5WJO - chains A and B; structure by X-ray diffraction, 2.50 A resolution.

Chain A:
Protein: PG90 TCR alpha chain
Source organism: Homo sapiens
Amino-acid sequence (204 residues; row label = number of the first residue in the row):
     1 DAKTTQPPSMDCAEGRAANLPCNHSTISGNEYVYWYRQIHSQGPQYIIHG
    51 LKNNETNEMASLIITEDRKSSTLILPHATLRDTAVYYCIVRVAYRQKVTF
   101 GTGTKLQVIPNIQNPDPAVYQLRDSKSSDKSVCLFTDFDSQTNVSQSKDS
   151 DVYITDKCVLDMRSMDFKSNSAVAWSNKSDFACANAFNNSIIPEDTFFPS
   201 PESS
Unresolved in the structure: 1-2, 147-151, 178-180, 200-204
Disulfide bonds: Cys22-Cys88, Cys133-Cys183
Ion coordination: Na+ site 1 near Arg81 (its only coordinating residue here); Na+ site 2: Cys158, Ser171

Chain B:
Protein: PG90 TCR beta chain
Source organism: Homo sapiens
Amino-acid sequence (249 residues; numbered 1 to 249; the number before each row is that of its first residue):
     1 GAGVSQSPRYKVAKRGQDVALRCDPISGHVSLFWYQQALGQGPEFLTYFQ
    51 NEAQLDKSGLPSDRFFAERPEGSVSTLKIQRTQQEDSAVYLCASSLARAQ
   101 GASNTGELFFGEGSRLTVLEDLKNVFPPEVAVFEPSEAEISHTQKATLVC
   151 LATGFYPDHVELSWWVNGKEVHSGVCTDPQPLKEQPALNDSRYALSSRLR
   201 VSATFWQNPRNHFRCQVQFYGLSENDEWTQDRAKPVTQIVSAEAWGRAD
Unresolved in the structure: 1
Disulfide bonds: Cys23-Cys92, Cys150-Cys215

How chain A and chain B interact:
Pairs across the interface - 95 pairs, chain A then chain B:
  Tyr34(A) with Thr105(B), hydrogen bond (side chain-backbone); Gly106(B)
  Tyr36(A) with Glu107(B); Leu108(B), hydrogen bond (side chain-backbone)
  Gln38(A) with Gln37(B), hydrogen bond
  His40(A) with Pro179(B)
  Ser41(A) with Arg9(B), hydrogen bond; Tyr10(B), hydrogen bond; Glu112(B); Glu161(B)
  Gly43(A) with Leu91(B); Gly111(B)
  Pro44(A) with Pro43(B), hydrophobic; Leu91(B); Phe110(B)
  Tyr46(A) with Thr105(B); Glu107(B)
  His49(A) with Thr105(B)
  Arg81(A) with His172(B)
  Tyr87(A) with Gln37(B), hydrogen bond; Gln41(B); Gly42(B); Pro43(B)
  Arg91(A) with Gly106(B), hydrogen bond (side chain-backbone)
  Gln96(A) with Phe33(B); Tyr48(B), hydrogen bond
  Lys97(A) with Phe33(B); Phe45(B); Asp56(B), salt bridge; Ser58(B)
  Val98(A) with Tyr35(B), hydrogen bond (backbone-side chain)
  Phe100(A) with Tyr35(B), hydrophobic; Pro43(B); Phe110(B), hydrophobic
  Gly101(A) with Gly42(B)
  Asp116(A) with His142(B), salt bridge
  Tyr120(A) with Ser136(B); Ala138(B); Glu139(B); His142(B)
  Gln121(A) with Ser136(B)
  Leu122(A) with Phe133(B); Glu134(B); Thr147(B); Val149(B), hydrophobic
  Arg123(A) with Phe133(B); Glu134(B), hydrogen bond (backbone-backbone)
  Asp124(A) with Ala131(B); Val132(B); Phe133(B)
  Ser125(A) with Val132(B), hydrogen bond (backbone-backbone); Glu134(B), hydrogen bond; Glu243(B); Ala244(B)
  Lys130(A) with Phe133(B)
  Ser131(A) with Phe133(B)
  Val132(A) with Phe133(B), hydrophobic; Val149(B), hydrophobic; Leu151(B), hydrophobic
  Leu134(A) with Thr147(B)
  Thr136(A) with Arg200(B)
  Asp137(A) with Thr143(B); Arg200(B), salt bridge
  Tyr153(A) with Glu184(B), hydrogen bond (side chain-backbone)
  Ile154(A) with Leu182(B)
  Thr155(A) with Asp178(B); Ser196(B); Arg198(B), hydrogen bond
  Cys158(A) with Cys176(B), disulfide; Thr177(B), hydrogen bond (side chain-backbone); Arg198(B)
  Val159(A) with Cys176(B), hydrogen bond (backbone-side chain)
  Leu160(A) with Gly174(B); Cys176(B), hydrophobic; Arg200(B)
  Asp161(A) with Ser173(B), hydrogen bond (backbone-side chain); Gly174(B), hydrogen bond (backbone-backbone)
  Met162(A) with Lys145(B); Ser173(B); Arg200(B); Val201(B); Ser202(B)
  Arg163(A) with Ser173(B), hydrogen bond (backbone-side chain)
  Met165(A) with Ser202(B)
  Phe167(A) with Lys145(B); Arg200(B)
  Ser169(A) with Arg200(B), hydrogen bond
  Ser171(A) with Arg198(B), hydrogen bond
  Val173(A) with Val149(B), hydrophobic; Ser196(B); Arg198(B)
  Trp175(A) with Leu151(B), hydrophobic; Ala194(B), hydrophobic
  Phe197(A) with His142(B)
  Pro199(A) with Ala138(B), hydrophobic
Other interface residues (no listed pair), chain A (53 interface residues in all): Gln42, Tyr94, Thr102, Gln146, Asp156, Ala172
Other interface residues (no listed pair), chain B (59 interface residues in all): Ser31, Gly40, Gln50, Ser95, Arg98, Pro135, Val175, Lys183
Cross-chain cystine bridges: Cys158(A)-Cys176(B)

In short:
53 residues of chain A and 59 residues of chain B are in contact, with 1 disulfide bond, 21 hydrogen bonds and
3 salt bridges. Among the polar pairs are Lys97(A)-Asp56(B), Asp116(A)-His142(B) and Asp137(A)-Arg200(B). The
Na+ site 2 is built by Cys158(A) and Ser171(A).
Chain A is PG90 TCR alpha chain and chain B is PG90 TCR beta chain, both from Homo sapiens; the structure,
Crystal structure of the unliganded PG90 TCR, was determined by X-ray diffraction (same publication as 5WKE,
5WKG, 5WKI and 5WL1).
